PDB entry 7ELN | electron microscopy, 3.00 A resolution | chains G and J of the 26 polymer chains in the assembly

Chain G:
Molecule: CRISPR-associated protein Csy3
Organism: Pseudomonas aeruginosa
UniProtKB: A0A659BSG0 (A0A659BSG0_PSEAI); numbering as in UniProt (aligned over 1-342)
Amino-acid sequence (342 residues; row label = number of the first residue in the row):
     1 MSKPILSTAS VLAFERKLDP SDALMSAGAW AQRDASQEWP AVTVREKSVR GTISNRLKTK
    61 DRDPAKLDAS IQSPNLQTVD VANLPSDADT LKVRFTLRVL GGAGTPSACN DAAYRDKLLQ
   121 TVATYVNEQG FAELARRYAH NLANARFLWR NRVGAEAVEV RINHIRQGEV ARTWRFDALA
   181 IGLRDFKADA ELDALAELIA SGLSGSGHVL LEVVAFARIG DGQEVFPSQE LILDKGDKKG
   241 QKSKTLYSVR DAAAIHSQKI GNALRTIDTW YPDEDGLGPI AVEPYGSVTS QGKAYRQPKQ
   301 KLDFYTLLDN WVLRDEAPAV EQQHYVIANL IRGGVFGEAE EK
Unresolved in the structure: 1-5, 237-240, 339-342

Chain J:
Molecule: 60-nt RNA strand
Organism: Pseudomonas aeruginosa
Sequence (60 nucleotides; each row starts with the number of its first residue):
     1 CUAAGAAAUU CACGGCGGGC UUGAUGUCCG CGUCUACCUG GUUCACUGCC GUGUAGGCAG

Chain G / chain J interface:
Pairs across the interface (41):
  Phe-14(G) / C11(J)  hydrogen bond to the sugar
  Phe-14(G) / A12(J)  sugar contact
  Glu-15(G) / C11(J)  sugar contact
  Glu-15(G) / A12(J)  phosphate contact
  Arg-16(G) / A12(J)  salt bridge to the phosphate
  Arg-16(G) / C13(J)  salt bridge to the phosphate
  Val-49(G) / U21(J)  phosphate contact
  Arg-50(G) / G19(J)  hydrogen bond to the sugar
  Arg-50(G) / C20(J)  hydrogen bond to the sugar
  Arg-50(G) / U21(J)  hydrogen bond to the sugar
  Gly-51(G) / G19(J)  base contact
  Thr-52(G) / G19(J)  hydrogen bond to the base
  Thr-52(G) / C20(J)  hydrogen bond to the phosphate
  Asn-55(G) / G18(J)  base contact
  Leu-76(G) / U21(J)  sugar contact
  Gln-77(G) / G19(J)  base contact
  Trp-149(G) / G14(J)  base contact
  Arg-150(G) / C16(J)  phosphate contact
  Arg-150(G) / G17(J)  sugar contact
  Arg-150(G) / G18(J)  salt bridge to the phosphate
  Ser-228(G) / G15(J)  phosphate contact
  Ser-228(G) / C16(J)  phosphate contact
  Gln-229(G) / G15(J)  hydrogen bond to the sugar
  Gln-229(G) / C16(J)  sugar contact
  Glu-230(G) / G15(J)  base contact
  Leu-231(G) / G15(J)  base contact
  His-256(G) / G15(J)  salt bridge to the phosphate
  Gln-258(G) / G14(J)  sugar contact
  Gln-258(G) / G15(J)  hydrogen bond to the phosphate
  Lys-259(G) / G14(J)  sugar contact
  Lys-259(G) / C16(J)  salt bridge to the phosphate
  Asn-262(G) / G14(J)  hydrogen bond to the phosphate
  Arg-265(G) / C13(J)  sugar contact
  Arg-265(G) / G14(J)  salt bridge to the phosphate
  Thr-289(G) / G14(J)  base contact
  Ser-290(G) / G14(J)  base contact
  Arg-332(G) / A12(J)  hydrogen bond to the sugar
  Gly-333(G) / A12(J)  sugar contact
  Gly-334(G) / C11(J)  hydrogen bond to the sugar
  Gly-334(G) / A12(J)  sugar contact
  Val-335(G) / C11(J)  base contact
Interface residues without a listed pair, chain G (31 interface residues in all): Ala-13, Ser-48, Asn-75, Glu-283

In short:
The interface between chain G and chain J involves 31 residues on one side and 11 on the other, with 11
hydrogen bonds and 6 salt bridges. Among the polar pairs are Thr-52(G)/G19(J), Phe-14(G)/C11(J) and
Arg-50(G)/G19(J).
Chain G is CRISPR-associated protein Csy3 and chain J is a 60-nt RNA strand, both from Pseudomonas aeruginosa;
the structure, Structure of Csy-AcrIF24-dsDNA, was determined by electron microscopy together with 7ELM and
7WE6 from the same study.
